PDB entry 6BBX | X-ray diffraction, 2.20 A resolution | chains A and B

Chain A (and B):
Name: Glyoxalase/bleomycin resisance protein/dioxygenase
Source organism: Streptomyces sp. CB03234
Notes: chain B of this document is another copy of the same molecule, construct and numbering; everything in this record applies to it too
Reference sequence: A0A125SA29 (A0A125SA29_9ACTN); residues 1-124 here = UniProt positions 1-124
Chain sequence (144 residues; row label = number of the first residue in the row; numbers below 1 keep their minus sign (Met-19 is residue -19)):
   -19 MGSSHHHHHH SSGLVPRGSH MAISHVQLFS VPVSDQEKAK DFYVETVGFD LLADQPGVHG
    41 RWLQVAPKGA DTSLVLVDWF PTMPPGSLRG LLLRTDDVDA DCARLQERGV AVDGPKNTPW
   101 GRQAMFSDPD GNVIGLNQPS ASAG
Not modelled in the structure: -19 to -1, 121-124
Differences from the reference sequence: initiating methionine (-19); expression tag (-18 to 0)
Small-molecule neighbours:
  - D77 (methyl (2R,3R)-2,3-dihydroxy-3-[(1aS,11S,11aR,14Z,18R)-3,7,8,18-tetrahydroxy-4,9-dioxo-4,9,10,11-tetrahydro-11aH-11,1a-hept[3]ene[1,5]diynonaphtho[2,3-h]oxireno[c]quinolin-11a-yl]butanoate), molecule 1: Gln7, Leu8, Ser10, Gln35, Pro36, Gly37, Val38, His39, Trp42, Gln44, Val57, Trp59, Phe60
  - D77, molecule 2: Gly70, Leu72, Trp100, Gln103, Met105, Gly115, Asn117

How chain A and chain B interact:
Contacting residue pairs (87):
  His0(A) - Arg84(B)
  Met1(A) - Val27(B)
  Met1(A) - Asp81(B)
  Met1(A) - Arg84(B)
  Met1(A) - Leu85(B)  hydrophobic
  Met1(A) - Arg88(B)
  Ala2(A) - Thr75(B)  hydrogen bond (backbone-side chain)
  Ala2(A) - Asp76(B)  hydrogen bond (backbone-backbone)
  Ala2(A) - Asp77(B)
  Ala2(A) - Asp81(B)  hydrogen bond (backbone-side chain)
  Ala2(A) - Arg84(B)
  Ile3(A) - Val27(B)  hydrophobic
  Ile3(A) - Pro47(B)
  Ile3(A) - Arg74(B)
  Ile3(A) - Thr75(B)
  Ile3(A) - Asp81(B)
  Ser4(A) - Pro47(B)
  Ser4(A) - Lys48(B)
  Ser4(A) - Ala50(B)
  Ser4(A) - Arg74(B)  hydrogen bond (backbone-backbone)
  His5(A) - Pro47(B)
  His5(A) - Ala50(B)
  His5(A) - Leu73(B)
  His5(A) - Arg74(B)  hydrogen bond (backbone-backbone)
  Val6(A) - Phe9(B)  hydrophobic
  Val6(A) - Leu54(B)  hydrophobic
  Val6(A) - Leu71(B)  hydrophobic
  Val6(A) - Leu72(B)
  Val6(A) - Leu73(B)  hydrophobic
  Gln7(A) - Leu72(B)  hydrogen bond (backbone-backbone)
  Gln7(A) - Arg74(B)
  Gln7(A) - Asn117(B)
  Leu8(A) - Leu71(B)
  Leu8(A) - Leu72(B)  hydrogen bond (backbone-backbone)
  Phe9(A) - Phe9(B)  hydrophobic
  Phe9(A) - Gly70(B)
  Ser10(A) - Arg69(B)
  Ser10(A) - Gly70(B)  hydrogen bond (side chain-backbone)
  Val27(A) - Met1(B)
  Val27(A) - Ile3(B)  hydrophobic
  Pro47(A) - Ser4(B)
  Ala50(A) - Ser4(B)
  Ala50(A) - His5(B)
  Asp51(A) - Asp51(B)
  Thr52(A) - Thr52(B)  hydrogen bond
  Leu54(A) - Val6(B)  hydrophobic
  Phe60(A) - Arg69(B)
  Phe60(A) - Gly70(B)
  Thr62(A) - Ser67(B)  hydrogen bond (side chain-backbone)
  Thr62(A) - Arg69(B)
  Met63(A) - Ser67(B)
  Met63(A) - Arg69(B)  hydrogen bond (side chain-backbone)
  Ser67(A) - Thr62(B)  hydrogen bond (backbone-side chain)
  Ser67(A) - Met63(B)
  Arg69(A) - Ser10(B)
  Arg69(A) - Phe60(B)
  Arg69(A) - Thr62(B)
  Arg69(A) - Met63(B)  hydrogen bond (backbone-side chain)
  Gly70(A) - Phe9(B)
  Gly70(A) - Ser10(B)  hydrogen bond (backbone-side chain)
  Gly70(A) - Phe60(B)
  Leu71(A) - Val6(B)  hydrophobic
  Leu71(A) - Leu8(B)
  Leu72(A) - Val6(B)
  Leu72(A) - Gln7(B)  hydrogen bond (backbone-backbone)
  Leu72(A) - Leu8(B)  hydrogen bond (backbone-backbone)
  Leu73(A) - His5(B)
  Leu73(A) - Val6(B)  hydrophobic
  Arg74(A) - Ile3(B)
  Arg74(A) - Ser4(B)  hydrogen bond (backbone-backbone)
  Arg74(A) - His5(B)  hydrogen bond (backbone-backbone)
  Arg74(A) - Gln7(B)
  Thr75(A) - Ala2(B)  hydrogen bond (side chain-backbone)
  Thr75(A) - Ile3(B)
  Asp76(A) - Ala2(B)  hydrogen bond (backbone-backbone)
  Asp77(A) - Ala2(B)
  Asp81(A) - Met1(B)
  Asp81(A) - Ala2(B)  hydrogen bond (side chain-backbone)
  Asp81(A) - Ile3(B)  hydrogen bond (side chain-backbone)
  Arg84(A) - His0(B)  hydrogen bond (side chain-backbone)
  Arg84(A) - Met1(B)  hydrogen bond
  Arg84(A) - Ala2(B)
  Leu85(A) - Met1(B)  hydrophobic
  Arg88(A) - Met1(B)
  Trp100(A) - Val38(B)  hydrophobic
  Leu116(A) - Ile3(B)  hydrophobic
  Asn117(A) - Gln7(B)
Also at the interface, not in a pair above, chain A (40 interface residues in all): Phe29, Lys48, Leu68
Also at the interface, not in a pair above, chain B (40 interface residues in all): Phe29, Leu68, Leu116

In short:
The chain A/chain B interface involves 40 residues from each chain; the contacts include 24 hydrogen bonds.
Polar pairs include Ala2(A)-Thr75(B), Ala2(A)-Asp81(B) and Ser10(A)-Gly70(B). Bound to chain A: compound D77.
Both chains are Glyoxalase/bleomycin resisance protein/dioxygenase (Streptomyces sp. CB03234). Entry 6BBX
(Crystal structure of TnmS3 in complex with TNM C) was determined by X-ray diffraction, deposited together
with 5UMP, 5UMQ, 5UMX and 5UMY.
